PDB entry 8GIM | X-ray diffraction, 2.63 A resolution | chains A and C of the 6 polymer chains in the assembly

Chain A (and C):
Name: Cyclic GMP-AMP synthase
Source organism: Mus musculus
Notes: EC 2.7.7.86; fragment: catalytic domain, residues 147-507; chain C of this document is another copy of the same molecule, construct and numbering; everything in this record applies to it too
UniProtKB: Q8C6L5 (CGAS_MOUSE); residue numbers follow UniProt; this construct covers 147-507
Sequence (364 residues; numbered 144 to 507; the number before each row is that of its first residue):
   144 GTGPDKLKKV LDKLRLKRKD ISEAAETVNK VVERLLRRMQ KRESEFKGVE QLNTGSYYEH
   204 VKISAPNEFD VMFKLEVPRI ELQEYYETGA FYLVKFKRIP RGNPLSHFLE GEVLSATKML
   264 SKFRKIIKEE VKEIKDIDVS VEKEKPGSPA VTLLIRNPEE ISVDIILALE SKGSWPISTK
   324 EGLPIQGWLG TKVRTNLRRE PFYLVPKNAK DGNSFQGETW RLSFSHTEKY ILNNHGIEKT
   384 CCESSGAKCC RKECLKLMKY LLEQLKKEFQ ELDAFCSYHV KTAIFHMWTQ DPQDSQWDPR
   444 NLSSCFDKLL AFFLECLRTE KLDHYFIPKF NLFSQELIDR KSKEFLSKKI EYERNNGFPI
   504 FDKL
Not modelled in the structure: 144-147, 243-245, 507 (chain C: 144-147, 240-246, 252-255, 507)
Differences from the reference sequence: expression tag (144-146)
Swiss-Prot annotation at these positions:
  - region: K372 to K395 (DNA-binding)
  - motif: L154 to L159 (Nuclear export signal), D281 to S291 (Nuclear localization signal)
  - binding site (GTP): T197, D307, R364 to E371
  - binding site (ATP): S199, E371, K402, S420 to K424
  - binding site (Mg(2+)): E211, D213, D307
  - binding site (2',3'-cGAMP): D213, G290, D307, K350, R364 to S366
  - binding site (Zn(2+)): H378, C384, C385, C392
  - site: R241 (Arginine-anchor), D307, I308 (Cleavage)
  - modified residue: K156 (N6-lactoyllysine), E176 (PolyADP-ribosyl glutamic acid), S199 (Phosphoserine), Y201 (Phosphotyrosine), E272 (5-glutamyl polyglutamate), S291 (Phosphoserine), E302 (5-glutamyl glutamate), K372 (N6-acetyllysine), K382 (N6-acetyllysine), K402 (N6-acetyllysine), S420 (Phosphoserine), K491 (N6-methyllysine)
  - lipidation (S-palmitoyl cysteine): C392, C393, C459
  - cross-link (Glycyl lysine isopeptide (Lys-Gly)): K217 (interchain with G-Cter in SUMO), K271 (interchain with G-Cter in ubiquitin), K335 (interchain with G-Cter in SUMO), K372 (interchain with G-Cter in SUMO), K382 (interchain with G-Cter in SUMO), K399 (interchain with G-Cter in ubiquitin), K402 (interchain with G-Cter in ubiquitin), K409 (interchain with G-Cter in ubiquitin), K410 (interchain with G-Cter in ubiquitin), K464 (interchain with G-Cter in SUMO)
Ion coordination: Mg2+ site 1: E211, D213, D307 (together with ATP); Mg2+ site 2: E211, D213 (together with ATP); Zn2+: H378, C384, C385, C392
Small-molecule neighbours: ATP (adenosine-5'-triphosphate): G198, S199, E202, K205, E211, D213, D307, R364, S368, E371, K402, S420, Y421, K424, H467
From the paper describing this entry:
  - mutagenesis - E211Q/D213N: abolished catalytic activity
  - Mg2+ coordination: E211, D213
  - binding site for ATP: S368, E371, K424
  - specificity-determining residues: H467 (proposed by the authors, not directly observed)
  - mutagenesis - R364A (33-fold), H467A: decreased catalytic activity on ATP/GTP
  - mutagenesis - H467A (2-fold): increased catalytic activity on GTP/GTP
  - specificity-determining residues: I309, R364
  - mutagenesis - R364A (10-fold): decreased catalytic activity on GTP/GTP
  - mutagenesis - R364A (4-fold): increased catalytic activity on ATP/ATP

Chain A / chain C interface:
Contacting residue pairs - 35 pairs, chain A then chain C:
  Q329(A) - T383(C)
  Q329(A) - S388(C)
  G330(A) - S388(C)
  W331(A) - T383(C)
  L332(A) - K382(C)
  G333(A) - T383(C)
  G333(A) - E386(C)
  T334(A) - E386(C)  hydrogen bond (backbone-side chain)
  T334(A) - S387(C)
  K335(A) - N376(C)
  K335(A) - N377(C)
  K335(A) - E386(C)  salt bridge
  N376(A) - K335(C)
  N377(A) - K335(C)
  N377(A) - K382(C)  hydrogen bond (backbone-side chain)
  G379(A) - K382(C)  hydrogen bond (backbone-side chain)
  I380(A) - I380(C)
  I380(A) - E381(C)
  I380(A) - K382(C)  hydrogen bond (backbone-backbone)
  I380(A) - T383(C)
  E381(A) - I380(C)
  E381(A) - Q436(C)
  K382(A) - L332(C)
  K382(A) - N377(C)  hydrogen bond (side chain-backbone)
  K382(A) - G379(C)  hydrogen bond (side chain-backbone)
  K382(A) - I380(C)  hydrogen bond (backbone-backbone)
  T383(A) - Q329(C)
  T383(A) - G333(C)
  E386(A) - G333(C)
  E386(A) - T334(C)  hydrogen bond (side chain-backbone)
  E386(A) - K335(C)  salt bridge
  S387(A) - T334(C)
  S388(A) - Q329(C)
  S388(A) - G330(C)
  Q436(A) - E381(C)
Also at the interface, not in a pair above, chain A (19 interface residues in all): H378
Also at the interface, not in a pair above, chain C (19 interface residues in all): W331, H378

Summary:
Chain A and chain C each contribute 19 residues to their interface, with 8 hydrogen bonds and 2 salt bridges.
Polar pairs include K335(A)-E386(C), T334(A)-E386(C) and N377(A)-K382(C). Bound to chain A: ATP. From the
paper: a binding site for ATP at S368(A), E371(A) and K424(A); R364A and H467A of chain A reduce catalytic
activity on ATP/GTP.
Both chains are Cyclic GMP-AMP synthase (Mus musculus). Entry 8GIM (Structure of Ternary Complex of mouse cGAS
with dsDNA and Bound ATP: with 10mM Mg2+) was determined by X-ray diffraction, deposited together with 7UUX,
7UXW, 7UYQ, 7UYZ, 7UZR, 7V0W and 14 further entries.
